Entry 4CCG (X-ray diffraction, 2.40 A resolution); this record covers chains B and Y.

# Chain B
Name: Ubiquitin-conjugating enzyme E2 T
Organism: Homo sapiens
Reference sequence: Q9NPD8 (UBE2T_HUMAN); numbering as in UniProt (aligned over 1-197)
Amino-acid sequence (212 residues; row label = number of the first residue in the row; numbers below 1 keep their minus sign (Thr-14 is residue -14)):
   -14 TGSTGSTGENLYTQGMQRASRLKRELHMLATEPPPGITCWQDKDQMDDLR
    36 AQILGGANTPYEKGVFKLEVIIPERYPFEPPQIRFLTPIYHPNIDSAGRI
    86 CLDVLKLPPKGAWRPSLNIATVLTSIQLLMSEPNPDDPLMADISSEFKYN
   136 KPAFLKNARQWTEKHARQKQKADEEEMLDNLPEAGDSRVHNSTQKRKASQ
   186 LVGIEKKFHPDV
Not modelled in the structure: -14 to -1, 27-32, 153-197
Sequence notes: expression tag (-14 to 0)
Bound ions: Na+: Pro66, Leu90 (together with glycerol)
Swiss-Prot annotation at these positions:
  - active site: Cys86 (Glycyl thioester intermediate)
  - modified residue: Ser184 (Phosphoserine)
  - cross-link (Glycyl lysine isopeptide (Lys-Gly)): Lys91 (interchain with G-Cter in ubiquitin), Lys182 (interchain with G-Cter in ubiquitin), Lys191 (interchain with G-Cter in SUMO2), Lys192 (interchain with G-Cter in SUMO2)
  - natural variant: Gln2 (Q2E: In FANCT)
  - mutagenesis: Ser5 (S5R: No effect on FANCL-binding, nor on FANCL-dependent monoubiquitination of FANCD2), Arg60 (R60E: Loss of FANCL-binding and of FANCL-dependent monoubiquitination of FANCD2), Phe63 (F63A: Decreased binding to FANCL), Pro73 (P73K: Decreased FANCD2 ubiquitination), Cys86 (C86A: Loss of E2 enzyme activity), Lys91 (K91R: Decreased monoubiquitination), Arg99 to Ser101 (No effect on FANCL-binding, nor on FANCL-dependent monoubiquitination of FANCD2), Lys182 to Lys191 (Decreased monoubiquitination)
What the authors report for this chain:
  - mutagenesis - R60E: abolished catalytic activity on FANCD2 monoubiquitination
  - mutagenesis - S5R, R99S/S101R: unchanged binding to E3 ubiquitin-protein ligase fancl (chain Y)
  - mutagenesis - S5R, R99S/S101R: unchanged catalytic activity on monoubiquitination of FANCD2
  - specificity-determining residues: Arg60
  - specificity-determining residues: Ser5 (proposed by the authors, not directly observed)

# Chain Y
Name: E3 ubiquitin-protein ligase fancl
Organism: Homo sapiens
Notes: EC 6.3.2.-; fragment: ring domain of fancl, residues 288-375
Reference sequence: Q9NW38 (FANCL_HUMAN); numbering as in UniProt (aligned over 288-375)
Amino-acid sequence (88 residues; each row starts with the number of its first residue):
   288 LEIDFPARAILEKSDFTMDCGICYAYQLDGTIPDQVCDNSQCGQPFHQIC
   338 LYEWLRGLLTSRQSFNIIFGECPYCSKPITLKMSGRKH
Not modelled in the structure: 288-302, 352-353, 372-375
Bound ions: Zn2+ site 1: Cys307, Cys310, His334, Cys337; Zn2+ site 2: Cys324, Cys329, Cys359, Cys362
Swiss-Prot annotation at these positions:
  - zinc finger: Cys307 to Ser363 (RING-type)
  - binding site (Zn(2+)): Cys307, Cys310, Cys324, Cys329, His334, Cys337, Cys359, Cys362
  - mutagenesis: Cys307 (C307A: Abolishes ubiquitin ligase activity), Ile309 (I309A: Loss of interaction with UBE2T), Cys310 (C310A: Abolishes ubiquitin ligase activity), Tyr311 (Y311A: Loss of interaction with UBE2T), Trp341 (W341A: Loss of interaction with UBE2T; W341G: Abolishes interaction with UBE2T and ubiquitin ligase activity), Cys359 (C359A: Abolishes ubiquitin ligase activity)
What the authors report for this chain:
  - specificity-determining residues: Tyr311

# How chain B and chain Y interact
Residue-residue contacts - 30 pairs, chain B then chain Y:
  Met1(B) with Leu315(Y), hydrophobic
  Gln2(B) with Cys310(Y); Leu315(Y); Ile336(Y); Cys337(Y), hydrogen bond
  Ser5(B) with Cys310(Y), hydrogen bond (side chain-backbone); Ala312(Y)
  Arg6(B) with Ile309(Y), hydrogen bond (side chain-backbone); Cys310(Y), hydrogen bond (backbone-backbone); Tyr311(Y)
  Arg9(B) with Asp306(Y), salt bridge; Tyr311(Y)
  Glu10(B) with Tyr311(Y)
  Arg60(B) with Glu340(Y), salt bridge
  Pro62(B) with Ile309(Y)
  Phe63(B) with Cys337(Y); Glu340(Y); Trp341(Y)
  Trp98(B) with Trp341(Y)
  Arg99(B) with Trp341(Y); Pro360(Y), hydrogen bond (side chain-backbone); Tyr361(Y), hydrogen bond (side chain-backbone); Ser363(Y), hydrogen bond
  Pro100(B) with Gly308(Y); Ile309(Y), hydrophobic; Trp341(Y); Pro360(Y)
  Ser101(B) with Pro360(Y), hydrogen bond (side chain-backbone); Tyr361(Y)
  Asn103(B) with Tyr311(Y), hydrogen bond
Interface residues without a listed pair, chain B (15 interface residues in all): Leu102
Interface features reported in the paper:
  - residue pairs: Arg6(B)-Tyr311(Y) (pi stacking), Arg9(B)-Tyr311(Y) (pi stacking)
  - interface residues, chain Y: Asp306(Y)
  - hot spots on chain Y (mutagenesis) - I309A, W341A: abolished binding to Ubiquitin-conjugating enzyme E2 T (chain B)

# Summary
15 residues of chain B face 14 of chain Y across their interface, with 9 hydrogen bonds and 2 salt bridges.
Among the polar pairs are Arg9(B)-Asp306(Y), Arg60(B)-Glu340(Y) and Gln2(B)-Cys337(Y). The paper describes pi
stacking between Arg6(B) and Tyr311(Y) and Arg9(B) and Tyr311(Y). From the paper: I309A and W341A of chain Y
abolish binding to Ubiquitin-conjugating enzyme E2 T (chain B); the interface residue Asp306(Y); 5
substitutions were tested in all.
Chain B is Ubiquitin-conjugating enzyme E2 T and chain Y is E3 ubiquitin-protein ligase fancl, both from Homo
sapiens; the structure, Structure of an E2-E3 complex, was determined by X-ray diffraction.
